8ZRU - chains A and E of the 6 polymer chains in the assembly; structure by electron microscopy, 2.18 A resolution.

Chain A (and E):
Protein: Enoyl-CoA hydratase, mitochondrial
Organism: Homo sapiens
Notes: EC 4.2.1.17, 5.3.3.8; chain E of this document is another copy of the same molecule, construct and numbering; everything in this record applies to it too
UniProtKB: P30084 (ECHM_HUMAN); residue numbers follow UniProt; this construct covers 28-290
Chain sequence (263 residues; row label = number of the first residue in the row):
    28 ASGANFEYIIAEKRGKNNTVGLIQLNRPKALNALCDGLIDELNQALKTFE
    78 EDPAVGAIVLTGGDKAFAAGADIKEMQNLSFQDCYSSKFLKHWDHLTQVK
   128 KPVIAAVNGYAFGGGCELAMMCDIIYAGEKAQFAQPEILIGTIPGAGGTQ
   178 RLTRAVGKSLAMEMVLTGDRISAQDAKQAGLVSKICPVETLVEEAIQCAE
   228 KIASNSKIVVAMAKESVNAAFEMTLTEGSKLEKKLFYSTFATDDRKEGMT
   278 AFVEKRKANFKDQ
Unresolved in the structure: 28-30
UniProt features mapped onto this chain:
  - binding site (substrate): Ala98 to Lys101, Gly141
  - site: Glu164 (Important for catalytic activity)
  - modified residue: Thr46 (Phosphothreonine), Lys101 (N6-acetyllysine), Ser114 (Phosphoserine), Lys115 (N6-acetyllysine), Lys118 (N6-acetyllysine), Lys204 (N6-succinyllysine), Lys211 (N6-acetyllysine)
  - natural variant: Phe33 (F33S: In ECHS1D), Arg54 (R54H: In ECHS1D), Asn59 (N59S: In ECHS1D), Ile66 (I66T: In ECHS1D), Glu77 (E77Q: In ECHS1D), Gly90 (G90R: In ECHS1D; uncertain significance), Ala132 (A132T: In ECHS1D), Ala138 (A138V: In ECHS1D), Asp150 (D150G: In ECHS1D), Ala158 (A158D: In ECHS1D), Gln159 (Q159R: In ECHS1D), Gly195 (G195S: In ECHS1D), 3 further natural variant entries in UniProt
What the authors report for this chain:
  - catalytic residues: Glu144, Glu164

How chain A and chain E interact:
Residue-residue contacts (26):
  Phe108(A) with Met239(E), hydrophobic; Ser265(E); Ala268(E), hydrophobic; Thr269(E)
  Gln109(A) with Ala268(E), hydrogen bond (side chain-backbone); Thr269(E); Asp270(E); Gln290(E), hydrogen bond (side chain-backbone)
  Tyr112(A) with Ile235(E), hydrophobic; Ala238(E); Met239(E), hydrogen bond (side chain-backbone); Glu242(E), hydrogen bond
  Ser113(A) with Ile235(E)
  Lys115(A) with Glu242(E), salt bridge
  Ile235(A) with Ser113(E)
  Ala238(A) with Tyr112(E)
  Met239(A) with Phe108(E), hydrophobic; Tyr112(E), hydrogen bond (backbone-side chain)
  Glu242(A) with Tyr112(E), hydrogen bond
  Ser265(A) with Phe108(E)
  Ala268(A) with Phe108(E), hydrophobic; Gln109(E), hydrogen bond (backbone-side chain)
  Thr269(A) with Phe108(E); Gln109(E)
  Asp270(A) with Gln109(E), hydrogen bond
  Gln290(A) with Gln109(E), hydrogen bond (backbone-side chain)
Other interface residues (no listed pair), chain A (15 interface residues in all): Lys127
Other interface residues (no listed pair), chain E (15 interface residues in all): Lys115, Lys127

Summary:
Chain A and chain E each contribute 15 residues to their interface, with 9 hydrogen bonds and 1 salt bridge.
Polar contacts include Lys115(A)-Glu242(E), Gln109(A)-Ala268(E) and Gln109(A)-Gln290(E). From UniProt: 5
substrate-binding residues on chain A. The paper reports catalytic residues Glu144(A) and Glu164(A).
Both chains are Enoyl-CoA hydratase, mitochondrial (Homo sapiens). Entry 8ZRU (Structure of human ECHS1 in apo
state) was determined by electron microscopy (same publication as 8ZRV, 8ZRW, 8ZRX and 8ZRY).
